PDB entry 7SIP | electron microscopy, 3.00 A resolution | chains A and B of the 4 polymer chains in the assembly

== Chain A (and B) ==
Name: Potassium voltage-gated channel protein Shaker
From: Drosophila melanogaster
Notes: chain B of this document is another copy of the same molecule, construct and numbering; everything in this record applies to it too
UniProtKB: P08510 (KCNAS_DROME); the construct has insertions or renumbered stretches relative to UniProt, so the offset changes along the chain: 47-512 = UniProt 47-512; 514-656 = UniProt 513-655
Chain sequence (617 residues; numbered 40 to 656; the number before each row is that of its first residue):
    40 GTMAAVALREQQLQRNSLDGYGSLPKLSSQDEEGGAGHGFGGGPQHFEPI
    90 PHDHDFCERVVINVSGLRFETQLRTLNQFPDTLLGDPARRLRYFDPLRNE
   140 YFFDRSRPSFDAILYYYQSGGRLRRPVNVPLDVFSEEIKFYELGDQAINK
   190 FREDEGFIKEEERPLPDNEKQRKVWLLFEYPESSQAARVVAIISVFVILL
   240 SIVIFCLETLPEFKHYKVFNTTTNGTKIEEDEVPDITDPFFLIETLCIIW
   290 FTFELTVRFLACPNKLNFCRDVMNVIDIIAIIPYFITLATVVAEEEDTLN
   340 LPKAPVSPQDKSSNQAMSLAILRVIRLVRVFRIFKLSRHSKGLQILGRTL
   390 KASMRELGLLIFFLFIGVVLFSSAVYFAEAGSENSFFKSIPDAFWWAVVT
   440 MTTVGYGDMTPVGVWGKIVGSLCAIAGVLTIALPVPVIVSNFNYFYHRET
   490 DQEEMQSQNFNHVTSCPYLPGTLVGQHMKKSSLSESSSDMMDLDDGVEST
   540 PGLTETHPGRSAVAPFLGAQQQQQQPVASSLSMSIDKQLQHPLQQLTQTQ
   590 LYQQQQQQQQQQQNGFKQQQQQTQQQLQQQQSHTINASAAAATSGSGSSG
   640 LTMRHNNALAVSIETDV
Unresolved in the structure: 40-211, 254-276, 302-306, 330-356, 490-656
Construct notes: expression tag (40-46); insertion (513)
Ion coordination: K+ site 1: Thr442, Val443 (shared with Thr442(B), Val443(B) of chain B; 2 residues of chain C; 2 residues of chain D); K+ site 2: Thr442 (shared with Thr442(B) of chain B; 1 residue of chain C; 1 residue of chain D); K+ site 3: Val443, Gly444 (shared with Val443(B), Gly444(B) of chain B; 2 residues of chain C; 2 residues of chain D); K+ site 4: Gly444, Tyr445 (shared with Gly444(B), Tyr445(B) of chain B; 2 residues of chain C; 2 residues of chain D)
What the authors report for this chain:
  - contacts within the chain: Phe290-Lys374, Glu418-Val451 (backbone contact), Trp434-Asp447 (hydrogen bond)
  - binding site for K+: Thr442, Val443, Gly444, Tyr445 (from molecular simulation)
  - K+ coordination: Thr442, Val443, Gly444, Tyr445 (from molecular simulation)

== Chain A / chain B interface ==
Residue-residue contacts - 38 pairs, chain A then chain B:
  Arg394(A) with Tyr485(B), hydrogen bond
  Glu395(A) with Tyr485(B), hydrogen bond
  Leu398(A) with Gly381(B)
  Phe401(A) with Ser379(B)
  Phe402(A) with Gly381(B); Leu385(B), hydrophobic
  Leu409(A) with Phe373(B), hydrophobic
  Ser412(A) with Val369(B)
  Ala413(A) with Leu366(B), hydrophobic
  Tyr415(A) with Thr248(B)
  Phe416(A) with Arg362(B), hydrogen bond (backbone-side chain); Arg365(B); Leu366(B), hydrophobic
  Gly420(A) with Arg362(B)
  Lys427(A) with Thr248(B)
  Ser428(A) with Thr248(B); Leu249(B)
  Ile429(A) with Thr248(B), hydrogen bond (backbone-side chain)
  Pro430(A) with Cys245(B); Thr248(B); Leu249(B), hydrophobic
  Trp435(A) with Tyr445(B)
  Thr439(A) with Tyr445(B), hydrogen bond
  Thr442(A) with Thr442(B)
  Val443(A) with Val443(B)
  Gly444(A) with Val443(B); Gly444(B)
  Gly446(A) with Tyr445(B)
  Thr449(A) with Tyr445(B)
  Pro450(A) with Trp434(B), hydrophobic
  Lys456(A) with Trp434(B)
  Ser460(A) with Trp434(B); Val437(B)
  Ile464(A) with Leu403(B), hydrophobic
  Leu468(A) with Leu396(B), hydrophobic
  Leu472(A) with Leu385(B), hydrophobic; Phe481(B), hydrophobic
  Pro475(A) with Val478(B), hydrophobic
Interface residues without a listed pair, chain A (39 interface residues in all): Ile405, Val408, Ala419, Phe433, Tyr445, Met448, Ala463, Val467, Ala471, Val476
Interface residues without a listed pair, chain B (34 interface residues in all): Phe244, Pro250, Ile372, Leu375, Leu382, Leu399, Ile400, Thr441, Ile470, Val474, Ile477, Asn482
Interface features reported in the paper:
  - residue pairs: Thr439(A)-Tyr445(B) (hydrogen bond), Thr449(A)-Tyr445(B)

== Summary ==
39 residues of chain A face 34 of chain B across their interface, with 5 hydrogen bonds. Polar pairs include
Arg394(A)-Tyr485(B), Glu395(A)-Tyr485(B) and Phe416(A)-Arg362(B). The paper describes a hydrogen bond between
Thr439(A) and Tyr445(B); a contact between Thr449(A) and Tyr445(B). From the paper: a binding site for K+ at
Thr442(A), Val443(A) and Gly444(A) among others; K+ coordination by Thr442(A), Val443(A) and Gly444(A) among
others.
Both chains are Potassium voltage-gated channel protein Shaker (Drosophila melanogaster). Entry 7SIP
(Structure of shaker-IR) was determined by electron microscopy, deposited together with 7SJ1.
